PDB entry 4QZX | X-ray diffraction, 2.60 A resolution | chains J and X of the 28 polymer chains in the assembly

# Chain J (and X)
Name: Proteasome subunit beta type-4
Organism: Saccharomyces cerevisiae
Notes: EC 3.4.25.1; chain X of this document is another copy of the same molecule, construct and numbering; everything in this record applies to it too
Reference sequence: P22141 (PSB4_YEAST); residue numbers follow UniProt; this construct covers 1-198
Chain sequence (198 residues; numbered 1 to 198; the number before each row is that of its first residue):
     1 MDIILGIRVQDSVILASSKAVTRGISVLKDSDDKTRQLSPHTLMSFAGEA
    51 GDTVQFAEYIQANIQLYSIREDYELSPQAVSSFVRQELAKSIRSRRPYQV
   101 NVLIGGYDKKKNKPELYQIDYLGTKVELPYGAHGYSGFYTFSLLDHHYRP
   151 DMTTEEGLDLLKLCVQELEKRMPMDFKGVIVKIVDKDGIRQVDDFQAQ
Disordered / not traced: 196-198
UniProt features mapped onto this chain:
  - modified residue: Met-1 (N-acetylmethionine), Ser-76 (Phosphoserine)

# Interface between chain J and chain X
Contacting residue pairs - 38 pairs, chain J then chain X:
  Thr-22(J) / Pro-173(X)
  Gly-24(J) / Pro-173(X)
  Ile-25(J) / Tyr-135(X)  hydrophobic
  Ile-25(J) / Tyr-139(X)  hydrogen bond (backbone-side chain)
  Ile-25(J) / Arg-171(X)
  Ile-25(J) / Pro-173(X)
  Ser-26(J) / Tyr-139(X)  hydrogen bond
  Ser-26(J) / Arg-171(X)
  Val-27(J) / Lys-170(X)
  Val-27(J) / Arg-171(X)  hydrogen bond (backbone-side chain)
  Val-27(J) / Met-172(X)
  Leu-28(J) / Arg-171(X)
  Tyr-135(J) / Ile-25(X)  hydrophobic
  Tyr-139(J) / Ile-25(X)  hydrogen bond (side chain-backbone)
  Tyr-139(J) / Ser-26(X)  hydrogen bond
  Glu-169(J) / Asp-175(X)
  Glu-169(J) / Lys-177(X)  hydrogen bond (backbone-side chain)
  Lys-170(J) / Val-27(X)
  Lys-170(J) / Lys-177(X)  hydrogen bond (backbone-side chain)
  Arg-171(J) / Ile-25(X)
  Arg-171(J) / Ser-26(X)
  Arg-171(J) / Val-27(X)  hydrogen bond (side chain-backbone)
  Arg-171(J) / Leu-28(X)
  Met-172(J) / Val-27(X)
  Pro-173(J) / Thr-22(X)
  Pro-173(J) / Gly-24(X)
  Pro-173(J) / Ile-25(X)
  Pro-173(J) / Met-174(X)
  Pro-173(J) / Asp-175(X)  hydrogen bond (backbone-backbone)
  Met-174(J) / Pro-173(X)
  Met-174(J) / Met-174(X)  hydrophobic
  Met-174(J) / Asp-175(X)
  Asp-175(J) / Glu-169(X)
  Asp-175(J) / Pro-173(X)  hydrogen bond (backbone-backbone)
  Asp-175(J) / Met-174(X)
  Asp-175(J) / Asp-175(X)
  Lys-177(J) / Glu-169(X)  hydrogen bond (side chain-backbone)
  Lys-177(J) / Lys-170(X)  hydrogen bond (side chain-backbone)
Other interface residues (no listed pair), chain J (18 interface residues in all): Asp-30, Phe-138
Other interface residues (no listed pair), chain X (18 interface residues in all): Asp-30, Phe-138

# Summary
The chain J/chain X interface involves 18 residues from each chain, with 12 hydrogen bonds. Among the polar
pairs are Ile-25(J)/Tyr-139(X), Ser-26(J)/Tyr-139(X) and Val-27(J)/Arg-171(X).
Chain J and chain X are both Proteasome subunit beta type-4 (Saccharomyces cerevisiae); the structure, yCP
beta5-C63F mutant in complex with the epoxyketone inhibitor ONX 0914, was determined by X-ray diffraction
(same publication as 4QUX, 4QUY, 4QV0, 4QV1, 4QV3, 4QV4 and 42 further entries).
